Entry 3NPZ (X-ray diffraction, 3.35 A resolution); this record covers chains A and B of the 3 polymer chains in the assembly.

# Chain A
Protein: Prolactin
Organism: Homo sapiens
Reference sequence: P01236 (PRL_HUMAN); residues 1-199 here correspond to UniProt positions 29-227 (UniProt number = residue number + 28)
Chain sequence (199 residues; each row starts with the number of its first residue):
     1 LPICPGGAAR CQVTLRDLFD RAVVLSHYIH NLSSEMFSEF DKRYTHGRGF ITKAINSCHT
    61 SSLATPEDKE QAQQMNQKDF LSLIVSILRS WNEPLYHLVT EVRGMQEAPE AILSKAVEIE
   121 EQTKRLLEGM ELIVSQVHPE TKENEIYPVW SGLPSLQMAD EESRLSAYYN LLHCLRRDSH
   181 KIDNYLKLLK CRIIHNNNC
Not modelled in the structure: 1, 5-10, 143-146, 157-158
Swiss-Prot annotation at these positions:
  - modified residue (Phosphoserine): Ser26, Ser34, Ser90, Ser135, Ser166
  - glycosylation: Asn31 (N-linked (GlcNAc...) asparagine)
Disulfide bonds: Cys4-Cys11, Cys58-Cys174, Cys191-Cys199

# Chain B
Protein: Prolactin receptor
Organism: Rattus norvegicus
Notes: fragment: prlr
Reference sequence: P05710 (PRLR_RAT); residues 1-210 here correspond to UniProt positions 20-229 (UniProt number = residue number + 19)
Chain sequence (220 residues; row label = number of the first residue in the row):
     1 QSPPGKPEIH KCRSPDKETF TCWWNPGTDG GLPTNYSLTY SKEGEKTTYE CPDYKTSGPN
    61 SCFFSKQYTS IWKIYIITVN ATNQMGSSSS DPLYVDVTYI VEPEPPRNLT LEVKQLKDKK
   121 TYLWVKWSPP TITDVKTGWF TMEYEIRLKP EEAEEWEIHF TGHQTQFKVF DLYPGQKYLV
   181 QTRCKPDHGY WSRWSQESSV EMPNDFTLKD RSRSHHHHHH
Not modelled in the structure: 118-119, 205-220
Construct notes: expression tag (211-220)
Swiss-Prot annotation at these positions:
  - motif: Trp191 to Ser195 (WSXWS motif)
  - binding site (Zn(2+)): Asp187, His188
  - glycosylation (N-linked (GlcNAc...) asparagine): Asn35, Asn80, Asn108
Disulfide bonds: Cys12-Cys22, Cys51-Cys62

# Interface between chain A and chain B
Contacting residue pairs (52; chain A residue first):
  His27(A) with Glu143(B), salt bridge; Asp187(B); His188(B)
  His30(A) with His188(B)
  Asn31(A) with His188(B)
  Ile51(A) with Tyr94(B)
  Thr52(A) with Tyr94(B)
  Ile55(A) with Glu43(B); Ile74(B), hydrophobic
  Asn56(A) with Glu43(B), hydrogen bond (backbone-side chain); Gly44(B), hydrogen bond (side chain-backbone)
  Pro66(A) with Trp72(B)
  Glu67(A) with Ser70(B); Ile71(B), hydrogen bond (backbone-backbone); Trp72(B); Lys73(B), salt bridge
  Asp68(A) with Lys66(B); Thr69(B); Trp139(B)
  Lys69(A) with Glu18(B), salt bridge; Asp134(B), salt bridge; Thr137(B); Trp139(B)
  Glu70(A) with Glu18(B); Lys66(B)
  His173(A) with Ile74(B)
  Arg176(A) with Tyr99(B)
  Arg177(A) with Trp72(B), hydrogen bond (side chain-backbone); Tyr99(B)
  His180(A) with Trp72(B), hydrogen bond; Thr98(B); His188(B)
  Lys181(A) with Trp72(B)
  Asp183(A) with Asp187(B); His188(B), salt bridge
  Asn184(A) with Lys17(B); Trp72(B); Trp139(B)
  Tyr185(A) with Trp72(B)
  Lys187(A) with Gly138(B); Thr141(B); Asp187(B), salt bridge
  Leu188(A) with Thr137(B); Gly138(B); Trp139(B), hydrophobic
  Cys191(A) with Thr137(B); Gly138(B)
  Asn197(A) with Lys136(B); Thr137(B)
  Asn198(A) with Lys136(B), hydrogen bond (backbone-backbone)
  Cys199(A) with Val135(B); Lys136(B), hydrogen bond (backbone-backbone)
Other interface residues (no listed pair), chain A (29 interface residues in all): Ala54, Ala72, Gln73
Other interface residues (no listed pair), chain B (25 interface residues in all): Asp96

# In short
29 residues of chain A and 25 residues of chain B are in contact, with 7 hydrogen bonds and 6 salt bridges.
Among the polar pairs are His27(A)-Glu143(B), Glu67(A)-Lys73(B) and Lys69(A)-Glu18(B). UniProt lists
Zn2+-binding residues Asp187(B) and His188(B) on chain B.
Here chain A is Prolactin (Homo sapiens) and chain B is Prolactin receptor (Rattus norvegicus). Entry 3NPZ
(Prolactin Receptor (PRLR) Complexed with the Natural Hormone (PRL)) was determined by X-ray diffraction.
